9FB6 - chains A and T of the 8 polymer chains in the assembly; structure by electron microscopy, 3.13 A resolution.

== Chain A ==
Name: Large T antigen
Organism: Betapolyomavirus macacae
Notes: EC 3.6.4.-
Reference sequence: P03070 (LT_SV40); residue numbers follow UniProt; this construct covers 266-627
Chain sequence (362 residues; numbered 266 to 627; the number before each row is that of its first residue):
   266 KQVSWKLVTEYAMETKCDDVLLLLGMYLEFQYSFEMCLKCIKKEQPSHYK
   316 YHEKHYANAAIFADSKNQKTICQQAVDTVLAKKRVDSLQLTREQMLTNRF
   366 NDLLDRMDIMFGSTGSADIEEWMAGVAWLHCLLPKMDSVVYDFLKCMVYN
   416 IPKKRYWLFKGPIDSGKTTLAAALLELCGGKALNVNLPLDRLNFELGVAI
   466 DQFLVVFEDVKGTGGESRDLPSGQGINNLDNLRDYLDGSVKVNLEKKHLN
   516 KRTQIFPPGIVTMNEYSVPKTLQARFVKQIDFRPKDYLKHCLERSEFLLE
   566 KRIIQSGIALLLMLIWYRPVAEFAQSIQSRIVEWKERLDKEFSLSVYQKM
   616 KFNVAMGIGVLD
Ligand contacts: ATP (adenosine-5'-triphosphate): Trp393, Leu397, Pro427, Ile428, Asp429, Ser430, Gly431, Lys432, Thr433, Thr434, Asp474, Asn529, Arg548, Pro549, Lys550, Leu553, Lys554, Leu557, Leu564
Swiss-Prot annotation at these positions:
  - binding site (Zn(2+)): Cys302, Cys305, His313, His317
  - binding site (ATP): Gly426 to Thr433
Reported in the primary citation:
  - binding site for Chains: T (chain T): Arg456, Lys512, His513
  - binding site for ATP: Lys418, Arg498, Arg540

== Chain T ==
Molecule: Chains: T
Sequence (17 nucleotides; each row starts with the number of its first residue; numbers below 1 keep their minus sign (DT-9 is residue -9)):
    -9 TTTTTTTTTTTTTTTTT

== Interface between chain A and chain T ==
Pairs across the interface (8; chain A residue first):
  Gln267(A) - DT-9(T)  hydrogen bond to the phosphate
  Gln267(A) - DT-8(T)  hydrogen bond to the phosphate
  Arg456(A) - DT2(T)  salt bridge to the phosphate
  Phe459(A) - DT2(T)  phosphate contact
  Lys512(A) - DT1(T)  phosphate contact
  Lys512(A) - DT2(T)  salt bridge to the phosphate
  His513(A) - DT0(T)  phosphate contact
  His513(A) - DT1(T)  hydrogen bond to the phosphate
Other interface residues (no listed pair), chain A (8 interface residues in all): Lys331, Asp455, Lys511
Other interface residues (no listed pair), chain T (8 interface residues in all): DT-7, DT3, DT4

== In short ==
Chain A and chain T each contribute 8 residues to their interface, with 3 hydrogen bonds and 2 salt bridges.
Polar contacts include Gln267(A)-DT-9(T), Gln267(A)-DT-8(T) and His513(A)-DT1(T). Chain A binds ATP. The paper
reports a binding site for Chains: T (chain T) at Arg456(A), Lys512(A) and His513(A); a binding site for ATP
at Lys418(A), Arg498(A) and Arg540(A).
Chain A is Large T antigen (Betapolyomavirus macacae) and chain T is Chains: T; the structure, SV40 large T
antigen assembly with DNA in presence of ATP, was determined by electron microscopy, deposited together with
9EVH, 9EVP, 9F3T, 9F3U, 9F5I, 9F73 and 14 further entries.
